Entry 8E2I (electron microscopy, 3.04 A resolution); this record covers chains A and B of the 6 polymer chains in the assembly.

# Chain A (and B)
Molecule: Baculoviral IAP repeat-containing protein 6
From: Homo sapiens
Notes: EC 6.-.-.-; chain B of this document is another copy of the same molecule, construct and numbering; everything in this record applies to it too
UniProtKB: Q9NR09 (BIRC6_HUMAN); residue numbers follow UniProt; this construct covers 1-4857
Amino-acid sequence (4888 residues; numbered -30 to 4857; the number before each row is that of its first residue; numbers below 1 keep their minus sign (Met-30 is residue -30)):
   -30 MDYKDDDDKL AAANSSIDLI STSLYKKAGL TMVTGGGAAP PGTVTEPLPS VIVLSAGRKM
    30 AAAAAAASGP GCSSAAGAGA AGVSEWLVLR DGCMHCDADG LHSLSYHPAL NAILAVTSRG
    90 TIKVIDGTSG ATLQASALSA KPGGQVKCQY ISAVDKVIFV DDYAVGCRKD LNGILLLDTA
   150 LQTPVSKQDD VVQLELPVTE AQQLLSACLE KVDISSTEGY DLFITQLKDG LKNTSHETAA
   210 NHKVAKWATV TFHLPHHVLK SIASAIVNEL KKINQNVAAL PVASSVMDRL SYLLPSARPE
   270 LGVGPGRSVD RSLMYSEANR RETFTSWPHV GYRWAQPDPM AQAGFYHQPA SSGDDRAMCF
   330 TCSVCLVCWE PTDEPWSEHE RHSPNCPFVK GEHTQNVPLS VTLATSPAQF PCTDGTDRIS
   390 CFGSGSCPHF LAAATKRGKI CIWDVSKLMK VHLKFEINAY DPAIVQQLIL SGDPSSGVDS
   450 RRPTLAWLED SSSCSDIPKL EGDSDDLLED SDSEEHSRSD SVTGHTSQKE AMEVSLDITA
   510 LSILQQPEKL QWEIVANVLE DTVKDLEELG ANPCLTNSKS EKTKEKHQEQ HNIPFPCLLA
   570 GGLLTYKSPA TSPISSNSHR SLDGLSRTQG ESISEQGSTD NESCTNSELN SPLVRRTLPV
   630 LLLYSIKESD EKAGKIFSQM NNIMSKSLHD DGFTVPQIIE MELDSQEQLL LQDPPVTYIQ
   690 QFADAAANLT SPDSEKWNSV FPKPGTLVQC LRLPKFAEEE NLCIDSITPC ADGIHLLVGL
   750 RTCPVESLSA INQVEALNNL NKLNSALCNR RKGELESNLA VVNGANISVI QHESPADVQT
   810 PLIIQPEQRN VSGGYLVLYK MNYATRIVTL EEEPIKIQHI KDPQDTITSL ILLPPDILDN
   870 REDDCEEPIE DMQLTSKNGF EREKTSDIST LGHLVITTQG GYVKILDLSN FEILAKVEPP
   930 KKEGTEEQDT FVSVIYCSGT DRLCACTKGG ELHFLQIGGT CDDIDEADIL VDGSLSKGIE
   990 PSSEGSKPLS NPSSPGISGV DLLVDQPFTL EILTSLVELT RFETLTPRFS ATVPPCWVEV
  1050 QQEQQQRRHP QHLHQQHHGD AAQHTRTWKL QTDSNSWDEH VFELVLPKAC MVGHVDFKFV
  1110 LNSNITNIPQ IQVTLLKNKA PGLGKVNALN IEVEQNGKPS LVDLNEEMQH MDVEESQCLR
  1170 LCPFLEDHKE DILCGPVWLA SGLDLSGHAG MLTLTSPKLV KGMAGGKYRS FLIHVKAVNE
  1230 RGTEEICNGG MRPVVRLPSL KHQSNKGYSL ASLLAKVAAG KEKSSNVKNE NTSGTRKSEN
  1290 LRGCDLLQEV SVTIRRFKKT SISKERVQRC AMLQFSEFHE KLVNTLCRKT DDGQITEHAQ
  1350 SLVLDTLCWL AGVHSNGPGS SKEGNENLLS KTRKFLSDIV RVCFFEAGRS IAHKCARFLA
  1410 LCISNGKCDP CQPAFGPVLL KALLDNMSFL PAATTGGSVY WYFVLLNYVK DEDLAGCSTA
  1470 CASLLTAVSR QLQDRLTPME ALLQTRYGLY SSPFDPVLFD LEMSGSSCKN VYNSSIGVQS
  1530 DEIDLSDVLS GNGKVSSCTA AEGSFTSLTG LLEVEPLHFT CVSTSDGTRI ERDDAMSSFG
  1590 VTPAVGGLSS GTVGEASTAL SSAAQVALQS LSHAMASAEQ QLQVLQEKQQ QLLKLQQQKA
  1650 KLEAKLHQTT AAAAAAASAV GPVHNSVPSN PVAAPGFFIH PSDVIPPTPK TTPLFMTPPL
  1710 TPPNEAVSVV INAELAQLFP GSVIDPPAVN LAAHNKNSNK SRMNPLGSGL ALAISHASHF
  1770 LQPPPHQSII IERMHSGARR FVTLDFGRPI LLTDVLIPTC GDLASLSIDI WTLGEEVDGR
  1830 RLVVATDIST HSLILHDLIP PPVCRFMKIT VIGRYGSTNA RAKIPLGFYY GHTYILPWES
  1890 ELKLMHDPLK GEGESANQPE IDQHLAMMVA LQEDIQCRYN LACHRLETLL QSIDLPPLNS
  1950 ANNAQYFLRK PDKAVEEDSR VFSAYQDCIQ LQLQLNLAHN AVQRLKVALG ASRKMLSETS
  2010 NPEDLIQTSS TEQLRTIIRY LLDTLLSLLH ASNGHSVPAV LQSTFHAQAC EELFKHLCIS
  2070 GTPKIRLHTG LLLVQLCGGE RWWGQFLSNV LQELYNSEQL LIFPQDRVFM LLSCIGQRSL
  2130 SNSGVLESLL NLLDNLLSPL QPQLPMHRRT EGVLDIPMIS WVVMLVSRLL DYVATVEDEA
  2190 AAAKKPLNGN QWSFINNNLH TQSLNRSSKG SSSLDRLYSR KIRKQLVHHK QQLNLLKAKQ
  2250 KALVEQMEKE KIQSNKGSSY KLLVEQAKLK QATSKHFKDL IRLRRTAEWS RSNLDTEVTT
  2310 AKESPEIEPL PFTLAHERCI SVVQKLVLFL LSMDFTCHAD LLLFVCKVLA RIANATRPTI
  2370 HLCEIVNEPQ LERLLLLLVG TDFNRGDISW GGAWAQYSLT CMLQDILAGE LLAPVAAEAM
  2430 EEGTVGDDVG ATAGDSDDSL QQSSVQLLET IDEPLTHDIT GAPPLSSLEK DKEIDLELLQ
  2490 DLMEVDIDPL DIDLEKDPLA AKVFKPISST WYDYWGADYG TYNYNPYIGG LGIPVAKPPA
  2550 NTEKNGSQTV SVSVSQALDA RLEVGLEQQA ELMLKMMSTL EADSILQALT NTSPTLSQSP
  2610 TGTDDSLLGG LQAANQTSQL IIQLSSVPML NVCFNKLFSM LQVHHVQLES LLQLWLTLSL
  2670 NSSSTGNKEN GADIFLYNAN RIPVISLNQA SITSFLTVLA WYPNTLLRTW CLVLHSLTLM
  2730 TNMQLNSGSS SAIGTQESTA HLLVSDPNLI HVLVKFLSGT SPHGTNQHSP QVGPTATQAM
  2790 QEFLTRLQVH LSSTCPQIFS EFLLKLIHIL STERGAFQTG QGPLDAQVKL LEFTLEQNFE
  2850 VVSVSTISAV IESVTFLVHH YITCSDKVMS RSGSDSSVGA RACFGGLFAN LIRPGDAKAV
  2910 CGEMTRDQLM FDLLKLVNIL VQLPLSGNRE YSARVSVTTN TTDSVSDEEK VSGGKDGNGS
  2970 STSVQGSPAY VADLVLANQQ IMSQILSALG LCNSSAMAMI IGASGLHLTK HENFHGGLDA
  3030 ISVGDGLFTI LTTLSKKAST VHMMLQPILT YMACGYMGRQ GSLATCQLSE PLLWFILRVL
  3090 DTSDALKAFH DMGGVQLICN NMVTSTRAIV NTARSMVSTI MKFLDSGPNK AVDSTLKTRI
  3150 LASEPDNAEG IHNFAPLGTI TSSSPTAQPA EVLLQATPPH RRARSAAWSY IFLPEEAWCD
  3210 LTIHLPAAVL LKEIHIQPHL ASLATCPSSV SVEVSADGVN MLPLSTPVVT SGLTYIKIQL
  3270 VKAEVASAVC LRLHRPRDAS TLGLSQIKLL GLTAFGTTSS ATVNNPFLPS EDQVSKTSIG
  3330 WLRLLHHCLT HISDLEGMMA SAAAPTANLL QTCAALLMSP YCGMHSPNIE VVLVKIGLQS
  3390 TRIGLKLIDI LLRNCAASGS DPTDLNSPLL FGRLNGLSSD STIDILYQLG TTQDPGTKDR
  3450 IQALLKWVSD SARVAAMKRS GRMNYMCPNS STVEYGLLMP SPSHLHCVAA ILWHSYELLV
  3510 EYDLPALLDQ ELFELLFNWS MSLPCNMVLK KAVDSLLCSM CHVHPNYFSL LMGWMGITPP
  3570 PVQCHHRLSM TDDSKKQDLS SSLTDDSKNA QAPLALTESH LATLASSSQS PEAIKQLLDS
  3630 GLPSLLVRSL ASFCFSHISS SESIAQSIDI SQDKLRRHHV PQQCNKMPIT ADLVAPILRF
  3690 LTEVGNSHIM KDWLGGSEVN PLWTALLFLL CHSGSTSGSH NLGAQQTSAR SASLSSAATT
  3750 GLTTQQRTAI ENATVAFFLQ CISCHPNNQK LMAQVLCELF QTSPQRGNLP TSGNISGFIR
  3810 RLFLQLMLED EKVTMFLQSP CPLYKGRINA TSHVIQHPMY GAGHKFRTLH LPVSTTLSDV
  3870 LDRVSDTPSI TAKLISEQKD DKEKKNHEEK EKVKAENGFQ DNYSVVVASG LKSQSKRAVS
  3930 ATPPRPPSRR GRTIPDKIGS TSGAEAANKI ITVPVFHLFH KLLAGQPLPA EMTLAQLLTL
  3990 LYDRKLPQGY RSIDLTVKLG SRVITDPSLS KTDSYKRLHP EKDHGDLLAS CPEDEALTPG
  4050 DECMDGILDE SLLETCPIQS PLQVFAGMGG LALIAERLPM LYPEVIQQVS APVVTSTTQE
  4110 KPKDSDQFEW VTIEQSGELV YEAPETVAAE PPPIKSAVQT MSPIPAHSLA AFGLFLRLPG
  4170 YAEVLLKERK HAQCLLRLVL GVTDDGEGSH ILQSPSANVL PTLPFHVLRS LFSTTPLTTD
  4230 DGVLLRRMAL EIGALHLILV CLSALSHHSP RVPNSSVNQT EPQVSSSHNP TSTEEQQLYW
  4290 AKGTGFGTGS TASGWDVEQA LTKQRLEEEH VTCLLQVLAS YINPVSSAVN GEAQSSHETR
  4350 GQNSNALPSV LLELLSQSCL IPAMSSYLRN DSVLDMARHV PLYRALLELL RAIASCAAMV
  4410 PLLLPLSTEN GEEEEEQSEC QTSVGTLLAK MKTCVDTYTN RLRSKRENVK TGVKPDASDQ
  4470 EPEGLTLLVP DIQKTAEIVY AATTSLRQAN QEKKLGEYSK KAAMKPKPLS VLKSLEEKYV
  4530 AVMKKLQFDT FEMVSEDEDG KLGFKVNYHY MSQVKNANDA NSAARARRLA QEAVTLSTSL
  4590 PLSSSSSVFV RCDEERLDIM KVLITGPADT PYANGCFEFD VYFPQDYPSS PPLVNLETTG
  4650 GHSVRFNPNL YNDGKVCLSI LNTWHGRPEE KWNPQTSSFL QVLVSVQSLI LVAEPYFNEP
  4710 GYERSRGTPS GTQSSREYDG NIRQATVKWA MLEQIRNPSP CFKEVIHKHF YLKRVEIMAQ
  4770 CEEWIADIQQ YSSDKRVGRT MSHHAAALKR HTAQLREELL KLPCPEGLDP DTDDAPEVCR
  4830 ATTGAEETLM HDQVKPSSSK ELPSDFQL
Disordered / not traced: -30 to 67, 111-112, 205-211, 266-277, 439-501, 516-563, 576-623, 637-712, 753-821, 833-841, 864-899, 931-935, 967-1009, 1129-1169, 1213-1217, 1228-1289, 1365-1375, 1415-1419, 1514-1553, 1583-1770, 1899-1910, 2004-2010, 2042-2044, 2151-2161, 2183-2198, 2206-2324, 2421-2564, 2601-2631, 2671-2683, 2735-2745, 2769-2775, 2895-2913, 2944-2976, 3004-3029, 3135-3158, 3310-3320, 3408-3413, 3467-3482, 3567-3602, 3646-3674, 3721-3750, 3791-3803, 3875-3963, 4009-4060, 4088-4151, 4262-4304, 4335-4354, 4416-4430, 4456-4472, 4500-4857
Differences from the reference sequence: expression tag (-30 to 0); conflict Val1332 (Leu in Q9NR09)
Swiss-Prot annotation at these positions:
  - region: His3189 to Arg3193 (HRRAR loop)
  - active site: Cys4666 (Glycyl thioester intermediate)
  - binding site (Zn(2+)): Cys328, Cys331, His348, Cys355
  - modified residue: Ser473 (Phosphoserine), Ser480 (Phosphoserine), Ser482 (Phosphoserine), Ser581 (Phosphoserine), Ser590 (Phosphoserine), Thr1710 (Phosphothreonine), Ser2222 (Phosphoserine), Ser2955 (Phosphoserine), Thr3931 (Phosphothreonine), Ser4023 (Phosphoserine)
  - mutagenesis: Cys328 (C328S: Impairs ubiquitination of CASP3, CASP7 and HTRA2 mutant 'A-306'; when associated with S-331. Abolishes interaction with DIABLO/SMAC and impairs ubiquitination of DIABLO/SMAC ...), Cys331 (C331S: Impairs ubiquitination of CASP3, CASP7 and HTRA2 mutant 'A-306'; when associated with S-328. Abolishes interaction with DIABLO/SMAC and impairs ubiquitination of DIABLO/SMAC ...), Asp342 (D342A: Abolishes interaction with CASP3 and the caspase inhibition activity on CASP3. Impairs interaction with CASP7 and abolishes the caspase inhibition activity on CASP7 ...), His351 (H351D: Impairs interaction with CASP3 and abolishes the caspase inhibition activity on CASP3. Impairs interaction with CASP7 but has little effect on the caspase inhibition activity on CASP7 ...), Ala1616 to Ala1666 (Slightly impairs interaction with DIABLO/SMAC. Abolishes interaction with DIABLO/SMAC and impairs ubiquitination of DIABLO/SMAC; when associated with S-328 and S-331), Ser2228 to Thr2295 (Impairs DIABLO/SMAC inhibition on the ubiquitination of MAP1LC3B by BIRC6. Enhances ubiquitination of DIABLO/SMAC. Severely impairs DIABLO/SMAC inhibition on the ubiquitination of MAP1LC3B by BIRC6 ...), His3189 to Arg3193 (Impairs interaction with monomeric DIABLO/SMAC 'D-81' mutant; Impairs interaction with CASP7 and mildly impairs the caspase inhibition activity on CASP7 ...), Arg3190 to Arg3193 (No effect on DIABLO/SMAC inhibition on the ubiquitination of MAP1LC3B by BIRC6. No effect on ubiquitination of DIABLO/SMAC ...), Val4094 to Ser4145 (Impairs MAP1LC3B ubiquitination without disrupting HTRA2 ubiquitination), Cys4666 (C4666A: Catalytically inactive; fails to autoubiquitinate in the presence of UBA6)
From the paper describing this entry:
  - mutagenesis - C328S/C331S (26 +/- 2 nM): decreased binding to Diablo IAP-binding mitochondrial protein

# How chain A and chain B interact
Contacting residue pairs (411):
  Glu1922(A) - Ser3805(B)
  Glu1922(A) - Gly3806(B)
  Asp1923(A) - Arg3809(B)  salt bridge
  Cys1926(A) - Gly3806(B)
  Cys1926(A) - Arg3809(B)
  Cys1926(A) - Arg3810(B)  hydrogen bond (side chain-backbone)
  Arg1927(A) - Gly4190(B)
  Asn1929(A) - Arg3810(B)
  Leu1930(A) - Arg3810(B)
  Leu1930(A) - Leu3813(B)  hydrophobic
  Leu1930(A) - Gln3814(B)
  His1933(A) - Gln3814(B)  hydrogen bond
  Arg1934(A) - Asp4193(B)  salt bridge
  Arg1934(A) - Gly4197(B)
  Asp1943(A) - Ser3841(B)  hydrogen bond
  Asp1943(A) - His3842(B)  hydrogen bond (side chain-backbone)
  Pro1945(A) - Ala3839(B)  hydrophobic
  Pro1945(A) - Thr3840(B)
  Pro1946(A) - Thr3840(B)
  Leu1947(A) - Met3125(B)  hydrophobic
  Asn1948(A) - Leu3423(B)
  Asn1948(A) - Leu3426(B)
  Ala1950(A) - Pro3369(B)
  Asn1951(A) - Met3367(B)
  Asn1951(A) - Pro3369(B)
  Asn1951(A) - Asn3838(B)  hydrogen bond
  Asn1952(A) - Ala3839(B)
  Asn1952(A) - Thr3840(B)  hydrogen bond (side chain-backbone)
  Ala1953(A) - Ser3124(B)
  Ala1953(A) - Met3125(B)
  Ala1953(A) - Thr3128(B)  hydrogen bond (backbone-side chain)
  Gln1954(A) - Arg3123(B)  hydrogen bond (side chain-backbone)
  Gln1954(A) - Pro3369(B)
  Tyr1955(A) - Ala3839(B)  hydrophobic
  Phe1956(A) - Thr3128(B)
  Phe1956(A) - Phe3132(B)  hydrophobic
  Leu1957(A) - Arg3123(B)
  Leu1957(A) - Thr3128(B)
  Lys1962(A) - Gly3835(B)
  Ser2106(A) - Leu3423(B)
  Ser2106(A) - Tyr3484(B)  hydrogen bond (backbone-side chain)
  Glu2107(A) - Tyr3484(B)
  Glu2107(A) - Leu3487(B)
  Glu2107(A) - Met3488(B)
  Leu2109(A) - Met3488(B)  hydrophobic
  Leu2109(A) - Met3536(B)  hydrophobic
  Asp2115(A) - Phe3132(B)
  Phe2118(A) - Ile3129(B)  hydrophobic
  Met2119(A) - Phe3132(B)
  Met2119(A) - Leu3133(B)  hydrophobic
  Leu2149(A) - Phe3420(B)  hydrophobic
  Val2162(A) - Asn3424(B)
  Leu2163(A) - Phe3420(B)  hydrophobic
  Asp2164(A) - Leu3423(B)
  Ile2165(A) - Phe3420(B)
  Ile2165(A) - Gly3421(B)
  Pro2166(A) - Met3125(B)
  Pro2166(A) - Leu3423(B)  hydrophobic
  Ser2169(A) - Met3125(B)
  Ser2169(A) - Val3126(B)
  Trp2170(A) - Met3125(B)
  Trp2170(A) - Ile3129(B)  hydrophobic
  Met2173(A) - Val3126(B)
  Met2173(A) - Ile3129(B)  hydrophobic
  Met2173(A) - Met3130(B)  hydrophobic
  Arg2177(A) - Leu3133(B)
  Asn2199(A) - Pro3215(B)
  Ser2202(A) - Ala3216(B)
  Phe2203(A) - Ala3217(B)
  Phe2203(A) - Ala3303(B)
  Ile2204(A) - Met3130(B)
  Ile2204(A) - Phe3304(B)
  Leu2340(A) - Arg3116(B)  hydrogen bond (backbone-side chain)
  Leu2340(A) - Leu3414(B)  hydrophobic
  Ser2341(A) - Leu3418(B)
  Met2342(A) - Arg3116(B)
  Asp2343(A) - Thr3115(B)
  Asp2343(A) - Arg3116(B)
  Asp2343(A) - Ile3118(B)
  Asp2343(A) - Val3119(B)
  Asp2343(A) - Leu3418(B)
  Asp2343(A) - Leu3419(B)  hydrogen bond (side chain-backbone)
  Phe2344(A) - Thr3115(B)  hydrogen bond (backbone-backbone)
  Phe2344(A) - Ile3118(B)  hydrogen bond (backbone-backbone)
  Phe2344(A) - Asn3120(B)
  Phe2344(A) - Thr3326(B)
  Phe2344(A) - Leu3365(B)  hydrophobic
  Phe2344(A) - Ser3368(B)
  Phe2344(A) - Cys3371(B)  hydrophobic
  Thr2345(A) - Ala3364(B)
  Thr2345(A) - Leu3419(B)
  Thr2345(A) - Phe3420(B)
  Thr2345(A) - Gly3421(B)  hydrogen bond (side chain-backbone)
  Cys2346(A) - Val3119(B)
  Cys2346(A) - Asn3120(B)  hydrogen bond (backbone-backbone)
  Cys2346(A) - Gly3421(B)
  His2347(A) - Val3119(B)
  His2347(A) - Asn3120(B)
  His2347(A) - Ala3122(B)  hydrogen bond (side chain-backbone)
  His2347(A) - Ser3124(B)
  Ala2348(A) - Val3119(B)
  Ala2348(A) - Asn3120(B)  hydrogen bond (backbone-backbone)
  Ala2348(A) - Thr3121(B)
  Asp2349(A) - Ala3122(B)
  Asp2349(A) - Arg3123(B)
  Asp2349(A) - Ser3124(B)  hydrogen bond (side chain-backbone)
  Asp2349(A) - Val3126(B)
  Asp2349(A) - Ser3127(B)  hydrogen bond
  Asp2349(A) - Phe3304(B)
  Leu2350(A) - Val3126(B)  hydrophobic
  Leu2352(A) - Phe3304(B)  hydrophobic
  Phe2353(A) - Val3126(B)  hydrophobic
  Phe2353(A) - Met3130(B)  hydrophobic
  Phe2353(A) - Phe3304(B)  hydrophobic
  Pro2378(A) - Leu3414(B)
  Gln2379(A) - Leu3414(B)
  Arg2382(A) - Leu3072(B)
  Arg2382(A) - Arg3116(B)
  Arg2382(A) - Leu3414(B)  hydrogen bond (side chain-backbone)
  Arg2382(A) - Asn3415(B)  hydrogen bond
  Thr2390(A) - Tyr3065(B)
  Thr2390(A) - Arg3068(B)
  Asp2391(A) - Arg3068(B)  salt bridge
  Asp2391(A) - Leu3072(B)
  Asp2391(A) - Ala3073(B)
  Phe2392(A) - Leu3072(B)  hydrophobic
  Phe2392(A) - Ala3117(B)
  Arg2394(A) - Thr3074(B)  hydrogen bond (side chain-backbone)
  Arg2394(A) - Cys3075(B)
  Arg2394(A) - Gln3076(B)
  Gly2395(A) - Lys3271(B)
  Asp2396(A) - Arg2890(B)  salt bridge
  Asp2396(A) - Lys3271(B)
  Ile2397(A) - Ser3324(B)
  Ile2397(A) - Lys3325(B)
  Trp2399(A) - Ala3117(B)
  Trp2399(A) - Ile3118(B)
  Trp2399(A) - Val3119(B)
  Gly2400(A) - Val3119(B)
  Gly2400(A) - Thr3121(B)
  Gly2401(A) - Thr3121(B)
  Ala2402(A) - Leu3219(B)  hydrophobic
  Trp2403(A) - Ala3217(B)
  Trp2403(A) - Val3218(B)
  Trp2403(A) - Leu3219(B)
  Trp2403(A) - Ala3303(B)
  Tyr2406(A) - Ala3245(B)
  Tyr2406(A) - Val3274(B)  hydrophobic
  His2653(A) - Tyr3065(B)
  His2653(A) - Met3066(B)
  His2654(A) - Arg3068(B)  hydrogen bond
  Gln2662(A) - Leu3251(B)
  Phe2684(A) - Val3248(B)
  Phe2684(A) - Asn3249(B)  hydrogen bond (backbone-side chain)
  Leu2685(A) - Val3248(B)  hydrophobic
  Leu2685(A) - Asn3249(B)
  Tyr2686(A) - Asn3249(B)  hydrogen bond (backbone-side chain)
  Pro2712(A) - His2869(B)  hydrogen bond (backbone-side chain)
  Asn2713(A) - Thr2872(B)  hydrogen bond (side chain-backbone)
  Asn2713(A) - Cys2873(B)
  Leu2715(A) - Cys2873(B)
  Leu2715(A) - Ser2874(B)
  Leu2715(A) - Lys2876(B)
  Leu2716(A) - Ser3254(B)
  Leu2716(A) - Thr3255(B)
  Arg2717(A) - Lys2876(B)
  Arg2717(A) - Leu3251(B)
  Arg2717(A) - Pro3252(B)
  Cys2720(A) - Pro3252(B)  hydrophobic
  Leu2721(A) - Leu3251(B)  hydrophobic
  Gln2776(A) - Val3257(B)
  Gln2776(A) - Val3258(B)  hydrogen bond (backbone-backbone)
  His2777(A) - Asp2875(B)  salt bridge
  His2777(A) - Val2877(B)
  His2777(A) - Ser3254(B)  hydrogen bond
  His2777(A) - Thr3255(B)  hydrogen bond (side chain-backbone)
  His2777(A) - Pro3256(B)
  His2777(A) - Val3257(B)
  His2777(A) - Val3258(B)
  Ser2778(A) - Thr3255(B)
  Ser2778(A) - Pro3256(B)  hydrogen bond (backbone-backbone)
  Ser2778(A) - Val3258(B)
  Gln2780(A) - Thr3255(B)
  Gln2780(A) - Pro3256(B)
  Val2781(A) - Pro3256(B)
  Gly2782(A) - Pro3256(B)
  Pro2783(A) - Trp3207(B)
  Pro2783(A) - Arg3281(B)
  Thr2784(A) - Glu3242(B)  hydrogen bond
  Thr2784(A) - Pro3252(B)
  Thr2784(A) - Arg3281(B)  hydrogen bond
  Gln2830(A) - Gln2830(B)
  His2869(A) - Pro2712(B)  hydrogen bond (side chain-backbone)
  Thr2872(A) - Asn2713(B)  hydrogen bond (backbone-side chain)
  Cys2873(A) - Asn2713(B)
  Cys2873(A) - Leu2715(B)
  Ser2874(A) - Leu2715(B)
  Asp2875(A) - His2777(B)  salt bridge
  Lys2876(A) - Leu2715(B)
  Lys2876(A) - Arg2717(B)
  Val2877(A) - His2777(B)
  Ser2881(A) - Arg3286(B)  hydrogen bond (side chain-backbone)
  Gly2882(A) - Asp3287(B)
  Ser2883(A) - Arg3286(B)  hydrogen bond (side chain-backbone)
  Arg2890(A) - Asp2396(B)  salt bridge
  Tyr3065(A) - Thr2390(B)
  Tyr3065(A) - His2653(B)
  Met3066(A) - His2653(B)
  Arg3068(A) - Thr2390(B)  hydrogen bond
  Arg3068(A) - Asp2391(B)  salt bridge
  Arg3068(A) - His2653(B)
  Arg3068(A) - His2654(B)  hydrogen bond
  Gln3069(A) - His2654(B)
  Leu3072(A) - Arg2382(B)
  Leu3072(A) - Asp2391(B)
  Leu3072(A) - Phe2392(B)  hydrophobic
  Ala3073(A) - Asp2391(B)
  Thr3074(A) - Arg2394(B)  hydrogen bond (backbone-side chain)
  Gln3076(A) - Arg2394(B)
  Gln3076(A) - Ile2397(B)
  Thr3115(A) - Asp2343(B)
  Thr3115(A) - Phe2344(B)  hydrogen bond (backbone-backbone)
  Arg3116(A) - Leu2340(B)  hydrogen bond (side chain-backbone)
  Arg3116(A) - Ser2341(B)
  Arg3116(A) - Met2342(B)  hydrogen bond (side chain-backbone)
  Arg3116(A) - Asp2343(B)
  Arg3116(A) - Arg2382(B)
  Ala3117(A) - Phe2392(B)
  Ala3117(A) - Trp2399(B)
  Ile3118(A) - Asp2343(B)
  Ile3118(A) - Phe2344(B)  hydrogen bond (backbone-backbone)
  Ile3118(A) - Trp2399(B)
  Val3119(A) - Asp2343(B)
  Val3119(A) - Cys2346(B)
  Val3119(A) - Trp2399(B)
  Val3119(A) - Gly2400(B)
  Asn3120(A) - Phe2344(B)  hydrogen bond (side chain-backbone)
  Asn3120(A) - Cys2346(B)  hydrogen bond (backbone-backbone)
  Asn3120(A) - His2347(B)
  Asn3120(A) - Ala2348(B)  hydrogen bond (backbone-backbone)
  Thr3121(A) - Ala2348(B)
  Thr3121(A) - Gly2400(B)
  Thr3121(A) - Gly2401(B)
  Ala3122(A) - Gln1954(B)
  Ala3122(A) - His2347(B)  hydrogen bond (backbone-side chain)
  Arg3123(A) - Gln1954(B)  hydrogen bond (backbone-side chain)
  Arg3123(A) - Leu1957(B)
  Arg3123(A) - Asp2349(B)
  Ser3124(A) - Ala1953(B)
  Ser3124(A) - His2347(B)
  Ser3124(A) - Asp2349(B)  hydrogen bond (backbone-side chain)
  Met3125(A) - Ala1953(B)
  Met3125(A) - Pro2166(B)  hydrophobic
  Met3125(A) - Ser2169(B)
  Met3125(A) - Trp2170(B)
  Val3126(A) - Ser2169(B)
  Val3126(A) - Met2173(B)
  Val3126(A) - Asp2349(B)
  Val3126(A) - Leu2350(B)  hydrophobic
  Val3126(A) - Phe2353(B)  hydrophobic
  Ser3127(A) - Asp2349(B)  hydrogen bond
  Thr3128(A) - Ala1953(B)  hydrogen bond (side chain-backbone)
  Thr3128(A) - Leu1957(B)
  Ile3129(A) - Phe2118(B)  hydrophobic
  Ile3129(A) - Trp2170(B)  hydrophobic
  Ile3129(A) - Met2173(B)  hydrophobic
  Met3130(A) - Met2173(B)  hydrophobic
  Met3130(A) - Ile2204(B)
  Met3130(A) - Phe2353(B)  hydrophobic
  Lys3131(A) - Leu1957(B)  hydrogen bond (side chain-backbone)
  Phe3132(A) - Asp2115(B)
  Phe3132(A) - Met2119(B)
  Leu3133(A) - Met2119(B)  hydrophobic
  Leu3133(A) - Arg2177(B)
  Arg3193(A) - Arg3191(B)
  Trp3207(A) - Pro2783(B)
  Pro3215(A) - Ser2202(B)
  Ala3216(A) - Ser2202(B)
  Ala3216(A) - Phe2203(B)
  Ala3217(A) - Phe2203(B)
  Ala3217(A) - Trp2403(B)
  Val3218(A) - Trp2403(B)
  Leu3219(A) - Ala2402(B)  hydrophobic
  Leu3219(A) - Trp2403(B)
  Ala3230(A) - Ala3230(B)
  Leu3232(A) - Leu3232(B)  hydrophobic
  Leu3232(A) - Ala3233(B)
  Ala3233(A) - Leu3232(B)  hydrophobic
  Ala3233(A) - Thr3263(B)
  Glu3242(A) - Thr2784(B)  hydrogen bond
  Ala3245(A) - Tyr2406(B)
  Val3248(A) - Leu2685(B)  hydrophobic
  Asn3249(A) - Phe2684(B)  hydrogen bond (side chain-backbone)
  Asn3249(A) - Leu2685(B)
  Asn3249(A) - Tyr2686(B)  hydrogen bond (side chain-backbone)
  Leu3251(A) - Gln2662(B)
  Leu3251(A) - Arg2717(B)
  Leu3251(A) - Leu2721(B)  hydrophobic
  Pro3252(A) - Arg2717(B)
  Pro3252(A) - Cys2720(B)  hydrophobic
  Pro3252(A) - Thr2784(B)
  Leu3253(A) - Arg2717(B)
  Ser3254(A) - Leu2716(B)
  Ser3254(A) - His2777(B)
  Thr3255(A) - Leu2716(B)
  Thr3255(A) - His2777(B)  hydrogen bond (backbone-side chain)
  Thr3255(A) - Ser2778(B)
  Thr3255(A) - Gln2780(B)
  Pro3256(A) - His2777(B)  hydrogen bond (backbone-side chain)
  Pro3256(A) - Ser2778(B)  hydrogen bond (backbone-backbone)
  Pro3256(A) - Gln2780(B)
  Pro3256(A) - Val2781(B)
  Val3257(A) - His2777(B)
  Val3258(A) - Gln2776(B)  hydrogen bond (backbone-backbone)
  Val3258(A) - His2777(B)
  Val3258(A) - Ser2778(B)
  Val3258(A) - Arg3286(B)  hydrogen bond (backbone-side chain)
  Thr3259(A) - Arg3286(B)
  Ser3260(A) - Ser3260(B)  hydrogen bond
  Ser3260(A) - Arg3286(B)
  Gly3261(A) - Arg3286(B)
  Gly3261(A) - Asp3287(B)  hydrogen bond (backbone-backbone)
  Leu3262(A) - Arg3286(B)
  Leu3262(A) - Asp3287(B)
  Thr3263(A) - Ala3233(B)
  Thr3263(A) - Asp3287(B)  hydrogen bond (backbone-side chain)
  Tyr3264(A) - Asp3287(B)  hydrogen bond (backbone-side chain)
  Lys3271(A) - Gly2395(B)
  Lys3271(A) - Asp2396(B)
  Val3274(A) - Ala2402(B)
  Val3274(A) - Tyr2406(B)  hydrophobic
  Arg3281(A) - Pro2783(B)
  Arg3281(A) - Thr2784(B)  hydrogen bond
  Arg3286(A) - Ser2881(B)  hydrogen bond (backbone-side chain)
  Arg3286(A) - Ser2883(B)  hydrogen bond (backbone-side chain)
  Arg3286(A) - Val3258(B)  hydrogen bond (side chain-backbone)
  Arg3286(A) - Thr3259(B)
  Arg3286(A) - Ser3260(B)  hydrogen bond (side chain-backbone)
  Arg3286(A) - Gly3261(B)
  Arg3286(A) - Leu3262(B)
  Asp3287(A) - Gly2882(B)
  Asp3287(A) - Gly3261(B)
  Asp3287(A) - Leu3262(B)
  Asp3287(A) - Thr3263(B)  hydrogen bond
  Asp3287(A) - Tyr3264(B)  hydrogen bond (side chain-backbone)
  Thr3302(A) - Trp2403(B)
  Ala3303(A) - Phe2203(B)
  Ala3303(A) - Trp2403(B)
  Phe3304(A) - Ile2204(B)
  Phe3304(A) - Asp2349(B)
  Phe3304(A) - Leu2352(B)  hydrophobic
  Phe3304(A) - Phe2353(B)  hydrophobic
  Ser3324(A) - Ile2397(B)
  Lys3325(A) - Ile2397(B)
  Thr3326(A) - Phe2344(B)
  Ala3364(A) - Thr2345(B)
  Leu3365(A) - Phe2344(B)  hydrophobic
  Met3367(A) - Asn1951(B)  hydrogen bond (backbone-side chain)
  Ser3368(A) - Asn1951(B)
  Ser3368(A) - Phe2344(B)
  Pro3369(A) - Ala1950(B)  hydrophobic
  Pro3369(A) - Asn1951(B)
  Pro3369(A) - Gln1954(B)
  Pro3369(A) - His2347(B)
  Cys3371(A) - Phe2344(B)  hydrophobic
  Leu3414(A) - Leu2340(B)  hydrophobic
  Leu3414(A) - Pro2378(B)
  Leu3414(A) - Gln2379(B)
  Leu3414(A) - Arg2382(B)  hydrogen bond (backbone-side chain)
  Asn3415(A) - Arg2382(B)  hydrogen bond
  Leu3418(A) - Ser2341(B)
  Leu3418(A) - Asp2343(B)
  Leu3419(A) - Asp2343(B)  hydrogen bond (backbone-side chain)
  Leu3419(A) - Thr2345(B)
  Phe3420(A) - Leu2149(B)  hydrophobic
  Phe3420(A) - Ile2165(B)
  Phe3420(A) - Thr2345(B)
  Gly3421(A) - Ile2165(B)
  Gly3421(A) - Thr2345(B)  hydrogen bond (backbone-side chain)
  Gly3421(A) - Cys2346(B)
  Leu3423(A) - Asn1948(B)
  Leu3423(A) - Ser2106(B)
  Leu3423(A) - Asp2164(B)
  Asn3424(A) - Val2162(B)
  Tyr3484(A) - Ser2106(B)  hydrogen bond (side chain-backbone)
  Tyr3484(A) - Glu2107(B)
  Met3488(A) - Ser2106(B)
  Met3488(A) - Glu2107(B)
  Met3488(A) - Leu2109(B)  hydrophobic
  Glu3760(A) - Asn1929(B)
  Ser3805(A) - Glu1922(B)
  Gly3806(A) - Glu1922(B)
  Arg3809(A) - Asp1923(B)  salt bridge
  Arg3809(A) - Cys1926(B)
  Arg3810(A) - Cys1926(B)
  Arg3810(A) - Asn1929(B)
  Arg3810(A) - Leu1930(B)
  Leu3813(A) - Leu1930(B)  hydrophobic
  Gln3814(A) - His1933(B)  hydrogen bond
  Asn3838(A) - Asn1951(B)
  Ala3839(A) - Pro1945(B)  hydrophobic
  Ala3839(A) - Asn1952(B)
  Thr3840(A) - Pro1945(B)
  Thr3840(A) - Pro1946(B)
  Thr3840(A) - Asn1952(B)
  Ser3841(A) - Asp1943(B)  hydrogen bond
  His3842(A) - Asp1943(B)  hydrogen bond (backbone-side chain)
  Val4191(A) - Leu1930(B)  hydrophobic
  Asp4193(A) - Arg1934(B)  salt bridge
  Gly4195(A) - Arg1934(B)
  Gly4197(A) - Arg1934(B)
Also at the interface, not in a pair above, chain A (218 interface residues in all): Ser1949, Pro1960, Val2652, Ala2785, Cys3075, Asp3246, Ala3272, Leu3301, Ser3327, Asn3403, Arg3422, Leu3426, Thr3753, Glu3818, Ile3837, Gly4190
Also at the interface, not in a pair above, chain B (222 interface residues in all): Pro1505, Arg1927, Leu1947, Ser1949, Tyr1955, Phe1956, Leu2163, Asn2205, Leu2351, Ser2398, Val2652, His2724, Gly2782, Ala2785, Thr2828, Leu3000, Gln3069, Lys3131, Leu3253, Val3270, Ala3272, Glu3273, Leu3301, Thr3302, Arg3422, Thr3757, Ile3837, Val4191, Gly4195

# Overview
218 residues of chain A face 222 of chain B across their interface; the contacts include 81 hydrogen bonds and
10 salt bridges. Among the polar pairs are Asp1923(A)-Arg3809(B), Arg1934(A)-Asp4193(B) and
Asp2391(A)-Arg3068(B). From the paper: C328S/C331S of chain A reduce binding to Diablo IAP-binding
mitochondrial protein.
Both chains are Baculoviral IAP repeat-containing protein 6 (Homo sapiens). Entry 8E2I (Cryo-EM structure of
BIRC6/Smac) was determined by electron microscopy together with 8E2J and 8E2K from the same study.
